Entry 1NJX (X-ray diffraction, 1.65 A resolution); this record covers chains C and A of the 3 polymer chains in the assembly.

Chain C:
Molecule: DNA template strand
Sequence (15 nucleotides; numbered 1 to 15; the number before each row is that of its first residue):
     1 CCCGAGCATC ATGCA
Unresolved in the structure: 1-3

Chain A:
Name: DNA polymerase I
Source organism: Geobacillus stearothermophilus
Notes: EC 2.7.7.7; fragment: bacillus fragment (analogous to the e. coli klenow fragment)
UniProtKB: P52026 (DPO1_BACST); residues 304-876 here = UniProt positions 304-876
Sequence (580 residues; row label = number of the first residue in the row):
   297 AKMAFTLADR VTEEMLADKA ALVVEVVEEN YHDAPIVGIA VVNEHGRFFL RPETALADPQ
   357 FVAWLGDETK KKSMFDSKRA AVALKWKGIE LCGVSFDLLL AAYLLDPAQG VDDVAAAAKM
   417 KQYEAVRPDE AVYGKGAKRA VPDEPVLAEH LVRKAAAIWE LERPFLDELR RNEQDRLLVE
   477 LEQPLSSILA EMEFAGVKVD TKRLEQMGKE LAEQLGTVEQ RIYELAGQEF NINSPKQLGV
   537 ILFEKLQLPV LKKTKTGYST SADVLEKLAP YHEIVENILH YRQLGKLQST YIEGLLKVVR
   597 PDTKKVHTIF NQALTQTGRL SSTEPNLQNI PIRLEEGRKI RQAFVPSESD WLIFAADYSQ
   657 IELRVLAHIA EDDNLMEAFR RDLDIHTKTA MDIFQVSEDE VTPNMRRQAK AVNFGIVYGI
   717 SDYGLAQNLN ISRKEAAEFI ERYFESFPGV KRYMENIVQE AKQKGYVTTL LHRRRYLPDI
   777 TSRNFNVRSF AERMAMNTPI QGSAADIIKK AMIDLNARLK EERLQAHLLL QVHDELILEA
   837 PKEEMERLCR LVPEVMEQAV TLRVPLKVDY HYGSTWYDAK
Metal / ion sites: Mg2+: Asp-653, Tyr-654, Asp-830

Interface between chain C and chain A:
Residue-residue contacts - 29 pairs, chain C then chain A:
  DG4(C) / Phe-710(A)  base contact
  DG4(C) / Tyr-714(A)  base contact
  DG4(C) / Ile-716(A)  phosphate contact
  DG4(C) / Ser-717(A)  hydrogen bond to the phosphate
  DG4(C) / Gly-720(A)  phosphate contact
  DG4(C) / Phe-786(A)  phosphate contact
  DA5(C) / Phe-786(A)  phosphate contact
  DG6(C) / Leu-610(A)  phosphate contact
  DG6(C) / Thr-611(A)  phosphate contact
  DG6(C) / Ser-617(A)  phosphate contact
  DG6(C) / Asn-625(A)  base contact
  DC7(C) / Leu-610(A)  phosphate contact
  DC7(C) / Ser-617(A)  hydrogen bond to the phosphate
  DC7(C) / Ser-618(A)  sugar contact
  DC7(C) / Thr-619(A)  phosphate contact
  DC7(C) / Asn-622(A)  sugar contact
  DA8(C) / Thr-619(A)  phosphate contact
  DA8(C) / Glu-620(A)  hydrogen bond to the phosphate
  DT9(C) / Ser-585(A)  phosphate contact
  DT9(C) / Thr-586(A)  hydrogen bond to the sugar
  DC10(C) / Asn-529(A)  phosphate contact
  DC10(C) / Ser-585(A)  phosphate contact
  DA11(C) / Asn-527(A)  hydrogen bond to the phosphate
  DA11(C) / Asn-529(A)  sugar contact
  DA11(C) / Ser-530(A)  hydrogen bond to the phosphate
  DT12(C) / Ser-530(A)  hydrogen bond to the phosphate
  DT12(C) / Lys-532(A)  phosphate contact
  DT12(C) / Gln-533(A)  hydrogen bond to the phosphate
  DG13(C) / Lys-532(A)  salt bridge to the phosphate
Other interface residues (no listed pair), chain A (27 interface residues in all): Lys-582, Glu-589, Asn-607, Gln-612, Gly-715, Arg-789

In short:
The interface between chain C and chain A involves 10 residues on one side and 27 on the other, with 8
hydrogen bonds and 1 salt bridge. Polar contacts include DT9(C)/Thr-586(A), DG4(C)/Ser-717(A) and
DC7(C)/Ser-617(A). The Mg2+ site is built by Asp-653(A), Tyr-654(A) and Asp-830(A).
Chain C is DNA template strand and chain A is DNA polymerase I (Geobacillus stearothermophilus); the
structure, Thymine-guanine mismatch at the polymerase active site, was determined by X-ray diffraction (same
publication as 1NJW, 1NJY, 1NJZ, 1NK0, 1NK4, 1NK5 and 7 further entries).
